PDB entry 3B7E | X-ray diffraction, 1.45 A resolution | chains A and B

Chain A (and B):
Name: Neuraminidase
Organism: Influenza A virus
Notes: EC 3.2.1.18; fragment: Sequence database residues 83-467; chain B of this document is another copy of the same molecule, construct and numbering; everything in this record applies to it too
UniProt: Q9IGQ6 (Q9IGQ6_9INFA); the construct lacks a stretch of the UniProt sequence and is renumbered around it, so the offset changes along the chain: 83-169 = UniProt 83-169; 170-306 = UniProt 171-307; 308-333 = UniProt 308-333; 339-392 = UniProt 336-389; 3 more segments
Sequence (385 residues; row label = number of the first residue in the row; note: 6 numbers in that range are skipped by the numbering (no residue carries them; nothing is unmodelled there); a row labelled like 412A-412D holds insertion residues (412A, then the next letters in order)):
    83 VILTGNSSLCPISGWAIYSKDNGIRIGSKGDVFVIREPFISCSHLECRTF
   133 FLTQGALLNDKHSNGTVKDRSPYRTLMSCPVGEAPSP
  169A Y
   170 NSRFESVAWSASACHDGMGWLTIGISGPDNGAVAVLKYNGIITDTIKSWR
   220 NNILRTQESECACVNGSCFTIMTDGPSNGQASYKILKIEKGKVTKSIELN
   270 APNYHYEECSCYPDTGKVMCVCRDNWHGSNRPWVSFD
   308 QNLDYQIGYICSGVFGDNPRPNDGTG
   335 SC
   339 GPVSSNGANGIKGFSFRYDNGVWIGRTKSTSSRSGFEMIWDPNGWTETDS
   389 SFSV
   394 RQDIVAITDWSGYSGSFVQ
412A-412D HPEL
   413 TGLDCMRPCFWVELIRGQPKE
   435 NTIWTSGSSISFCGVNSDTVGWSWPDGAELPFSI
Disulfides: Cys-92/Cys-417, Cys-124/Cys-129, Cys-183/Cys-230, Cys-232/Cys-237, Cys-278/Cys-291, Cys-280/Cys-289, Cys-318/Cys-336, Cys-421/Cys-447
Covalent attachments: N-acetylglucosamine (NAG) linked to Asn-146
Metal / ion sites: Ca2+ site 1: Asp-293, Gly-297, Asp-324, Gly-345, Asn-347; Ca2+ site 2: Asp-379, Asn-381, Asp-387, Ser-389
Residues lining bound ligands: zanamivir (ZMR): Arg-118, Glu-119, Leu-134, Asp-151, Arg-152, Arg-156, Trp-178, Ser-179, Ile-222, Arg-224, Glu-227, Ser-246, Glu-276, Glu-277, Arg-292, Asn-294, Arg-371, Tyr-406
UniProt features mapped onto this chain:
  - active site: Asp-151 (Proton donor/acceptor), Tyr-406 (Nucleophile)
  - binding site (substrate): Arg-118, Arg-152, Glu-276, Glu-277, Arg-292, Arg-371
  - binding site (Ca(2+)): Asp-293, Gly-297, Asp-324, Asn-347
  - glycosylation (N-linked (GlcNAc...) asparagine): Asn-88, Asn-146, Asn-234
Reported in the primary citation:
  - conformationally variable residues (loop rearrangement, side-chain flip): Glu-119, Gly-147 to Asp-151
  - binding site for zanamivir: Arg-118, Asp-151, Arg-152, Arg-224, Glu-276, Arg-292, Arg-371
  - contacts within the chain: Glu-119/Arg-156, Ser-319/Asp-379 (hydrogen bond)
  - Ca2+ coordination: Asp-293, Gly-297, Asp-324, Gly-345, Asn-347, Asp-379, Asn-381, Asp-387, Ser-389
  - post-translational modification sites: Asn-88, Asn-146, Asn-234
  - binding site for zanamivir: Tyr-406 (by similarity / conservation)

Interface between chain A and chain B:
Residue-residue contacts (78; chain A residue first):
  Lys-111(A) / Lys-111(B)  hydrogen bond (backbone-side chain)
  Gly-112(A) / Lys-111(B)  hydrogen bond (backbone-side chain)
  Asp-113(A) / Lys-111(B)  salt bridge
  Asp-113(A) / Gly-112(B)
  Asp-113(A) / Asp-113(B)
  Phe-115(A) / Ile-108(B)  hydrophobic
  Gln-136(A) / Arg-107(B)  hydrogen bond (backbone-side chain)
  Gly-137(A) / Asn-104(B)
  Gly-137(A) / Arg-107(B)  hydrogen bond (backbone-side chain)
  Leu-139(A) / Ile-108(B)
  Leu-139(A) / Gly-112(B)
  Leu-140(A) / Lys-111(B)
  Asn-141(A) / Lys-111(B)
  Asp-142(A) / Ser-110(B)  hydrogen bond
  Asp-142(A) / Lys-111(B)
  Lys-143(A) / Glu-463(B)  hydrogen bond (side chain-backbone)
  Lys-143(A) / Pro-465(B)  hydrogen bond (side chain-backbone)
  His-144(A) / Arg-107(B)
  His-144(A) / Ser-110(B)  hydrogen bond
  His-144(A) / Gly-461(B)
  His-144(A) / Ala-462(B)
  His-144(A) / Glu-463(B)  hydrogen bond (side chain-backbone)
  His-144(A) / Phe-466(B)
  Ser-153(A) / Trp-456(B)
  Pro-154(A) / Lys-102(B)
  Pro-154(A) / Trp-456(B)  hydrophobic
  Pro-154(A) / Ser-457(B)
  Pro-154(A) / Trp-458(B)
  Tyr-155(A) / Lys-102(B)
  Tyr-155(A) / Asn-104(B)  hydrogen bond (backbone-side chain)
  Tyr-155(A) / Arg-107(B)
  Tyr-155(A) / Pro-459(B)
  Tyr-155(A) / Asp-460(B)
  Tyr-155(A) / Gly-461(B)
  Thr-157(A) / Lys-102(B)
  Thr-157(A) / Asn-104(B)
  Pro-169(A) / Ile-108(B)  hydrophobic
  Tyr-169A(A) / Gly-112(B)
  Tyr-169A(A) / Asp-113(B)  hydrogen bond (side chain-backbone)
  Tyr-169A(A) / Ser-168(B)
  Tyr-169A(A) / Tyr-169A(B)  hydrophobic
  Ser-171(A) / Glu-165(B)
  Arg-172(A) / Glu-165(B)
  Phe-173(A) / Tyr-100(B)
  Phe-173(A) / Ser-101(B)
  Phe-173(A) / Lys-102(B)
  Phe-173(A) / Val-163(B)
  Phe-173(A) / Gly-164(B)
  Val-176(A) / Ile-99(B)  hydrophobic
  Val-176(A) / Ser-101(B)
  Val-176(A) / Lys-102(B)
  Val-176(A) / Trp-458(B)
  Ser-195(A) / Trp-456(B)
  Ser-195(A) / Trp-458(B)  hydrogen bond
  Gly-196(A) / Trp-456(B)
  Pro-197(A) / Val-454(B)
  Pro-197(A) / Trp-456(B)
  Gly-200(A) / Val-454(B)
  Val-202(A) / Asp-452(B)
  Val-202(A) / Thr-453(B)
  Val-202(A) / Val-454(B)  hydrophobic
  Val-204(A) / Ile-99(B)
  Lys-206(A) / Tyr-100(B)  hydrogen bond (side chain-backbone)
  Gly-209(A) / Tyr-100(B)  hydrogen bond (backbone-side chain)
  Ile-210(A) / Gln-412(B)
  Ile-210(A) / Leu-412D(B)  hydrophobic
  Ile-210(A) / Thr-413(B)
  Ile-210(A) / Arg-419(B)
  Ile-211(A) / Ala-98(B)  hydrophobic
  Ile-211(A) / Ile-99(B)
  Ile-211(A) / Tyr-100(B)  hydrophobic
  Ile-211(A) / Arg-419(B)  hydrogen bond (backbone-side chain)
  Ile-211(A) / Val-449(B)  hydrophobic
  Thr-214(A) / Ser-451(B)  hydrogen bond
  Thr-214(A) / Asp-452(B)  hydrogen bond (side chain-backbone)
  Lys-216(A) / Asp-452(B)
  Lys-216(A) / Thr-453(B)
  Lys-216(A) / Val-454(B)
Other interface residues (no listed pair), chain A (39 interface residues in all): Gly-109, Ala-138, Met-159, Trp-178, Asp-213
Other interface residues (no listed pair), chain B (40 interface residues in all): Asn-170, Cys-447, Gly-455, Leu-464

Summary:
Chain A and chain B form an interface of 39 and 40 residues respectively; the contacts include 17 hydrogen
bonds and 1 salt bridge. Polar pairs include Asp-113(A)/Lys-111(B), Lys-111(A)/Lys-111(B) and
Gly-112(A)/Lys-111(B). From the paper: a binding site for zanamivir at Arg-118(A), Asp-151(A) and Arg-152(A)
among others; Ca2+ coordination by Asp-293(A), Gly-297(A) and Asp-324(A) among others.
Both chains are Neuraminidase (Influenza A virus). Entry 3B7E (Neuraminidase of A/Brevig Mission/1/1918 H1N1
strain in complex with zanamivir) was determined by X-ray diffraction together with 3BEQ from the same study.
